PDB entry 7U4O | X-ray diffraction, 2.30 A resolution | chain A

[Chain A]
Name: Dual specificity protein phosphatase 10
Organism: Homo sapiens
Notes: EC 3.1.3.16, 3.1.3.48
Reference sequence: Q9Y6W6 (DUS10_HUMAN); residues 320-467 here = UniProt positions 320-467
Amino-acid sequence (152 residues; row label = number of the first residue in the row):
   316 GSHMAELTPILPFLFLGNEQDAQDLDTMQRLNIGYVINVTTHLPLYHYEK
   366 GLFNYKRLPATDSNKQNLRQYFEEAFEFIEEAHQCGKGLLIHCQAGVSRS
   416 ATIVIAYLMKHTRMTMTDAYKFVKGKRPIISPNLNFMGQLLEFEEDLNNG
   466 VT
Unresolved in the structure: 316, 467
Sequence notes: expression tag (316-319)
Residues lining bound ligands: L8K (3,3-dimethyl-1-{[(9aM)-9-propyl-5,6-dihydrothieno[3,4-h]quinazolin-2-yl]sulfanyl}butan-2-one): S413, A416, T417, I420, M431, Y435, I445, S446, P447, N448, F451, M452, L455
Curated features (UniProtKB/Swiss-Prot):
  - active site: C408 (Phosphocysteine intermediate)

[Summary]
Bound to chain A: compound L8K. From UniProt: active-site residue C408.
Chain A is Dual specificity protein phosphatase 10 (Homo sapiens); the structure, Structure of MAP kinase
phosphatase 5 in complex with
3,3-dimethyl-1-((9-propyl-5,6-dihydrothieno[3,4-h]quinazolin-2-yl)thio)butan-2-one, an allosteric inhibitor,
was determined by X-ray diffraction, deposited together with 7U4R, 7UMU, 7UMV, 7UN0 and 7UN4.
